PDB entry 7ZMB | electron microscopy, 2.75 A resolution | chains U and W of the 43 polymer chains in the assembly

[Chain U]
Name: NADH-ubiquinone oxidoreductase
Organism: Chaetomium thermophilum var. thermophilum DSM 1495
UniProt: G0S0R3 (G0S0R3_CHATD); residue numbers follow UniProt; this construct covers 1-186
Amino-acid sequence (186 residues; numbered 1 to 186; the number before each row is that of its first residue):
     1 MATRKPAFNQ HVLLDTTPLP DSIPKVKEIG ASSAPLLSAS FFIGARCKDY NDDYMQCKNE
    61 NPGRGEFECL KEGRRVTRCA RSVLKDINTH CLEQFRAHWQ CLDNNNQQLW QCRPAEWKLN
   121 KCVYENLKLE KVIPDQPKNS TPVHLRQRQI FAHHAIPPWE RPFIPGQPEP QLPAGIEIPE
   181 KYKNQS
Not modelled in the structure: 170-186
Cystine bridges: Cys47-Cys79, Cys57-Cys69, Cys101-Cys112

[Chain W]
Name: NADH dehydrogenase [ubiquinone] 1 alpha subcomplex subunit 13
Organism: Chaetomium thermophilum var. thermophilum DSM 1495
UniProt: G0SB83 (G0SB83_CHATD); residues 1-121 here = UniProt positions 1-121
Amino-acid sequence (121 residues; row label = number of the first residue in the row):
     1 MPQDMPPPGG YEAVQYKRNL PSRGLFRPRP LLAGAAVLML YGWYKLVKGI REQNELAREK
    61 MWARIHLIPL LQAEEDRDHV RRYLADQARE KGLLGENIKV YNSDRYVRPT FAVTPSKPAQ
   121 E
Not modelled in the structure: 1
Small-molecule neighbours:
  - 1,2-Distearoyl-sn-glycerophosphoethanolamine (3PE), molecule 1: Arg23, Gly24, Leu25, Arg27, Pro30, Leu31, Gly34, Ala35, Leu38
  - 1,2-Distearoyl-sn-glycerophosphoethanolamine (3PE), molecule 2: Met39, Trp43, Tyr44, Val47, Lys48, Arg51

[How chain U and chain W interact]
Contacting residue pairs (86; chain U residue first):
  Met1(U) - His79(W)
  Met1(U) - Arg108(W)
  Met1(U) - Pro109(W)
  Ala2(U) - Pro109(W)  hydrogen bond (backbone-backbone)
  Thr3(U) - Arg108(W)
  Leu13(U) - Arg82(W)  hydrogen bond (backbone-side chain)
  Leu13(U) - Ala112(W)  hydrophobic
  Leu13(U) - Val113(W)
  Leu13(U) - Pro115(W)
  Leu14(U) - Arg82(W)  hydrogen bond (backbone-side chain)
  Asp15(U) - Arg81(W)  hydrogen bond (backbone-side chain)
  Asp15(U) - Arg82(W)
  Asp15(U) - Ala85(W)
  Asp15(U) - Arg89(W)  salt bridge
  Thr17(U) - Arg81(W)  hydrogen bond (backbone-side chain)
  Thr17(U) - Ala85(W)
  Thr17(U) - Arg89(W)
  Pro18(U) - Arg81(W)
  Leu19(U) - Arg77(W)
  Leu19(U) - Arg81(W)
  Pro20(U) - Leu84(W)
  Val26(U) - Arg77(W)
  Glu28(U) - Glu74(W)
  Glu28(U) - Arg77(W)  salt bridge
  Leu36(U) - Leu67(W)
  Leu37(U) - Ala63(W)  hydrophobic
  Ser40(U) - Ala63(W)
  Ser40(U) - His66(W)
  Ser40(U) - Leu67(W)
  Phe41(U) - Glu59(W)
  Phe41(U) - Ala63(W)  hydrophobic
  Phe41(U) - His66(W)
  Ile43(U) - Leu70(W)  hydrophobic
  Gly44(U) - His66(W)
  Asn51(U) - His66(W)  hydrogen bond (side chain-backbone)
  Asn51(U) - Pro69(W)
  Tyr54(U) - Pro69(W)
  Tyr54(U) - Gln72(W)
  Tyr54(U) - Ala73(W)
  Tyr54(U) - Asp76(W)  hydrogen bond
  Lys58(U) - Gln72(W)
  Lys58(U) - Asp76(W)  salt bridge
  Gly63(U) - Arg105(W)
  Gly63(U) - Tyr106(W)  hydrogen bond (backbone-backbone)
  Arg64(U) - Asp104(W)  salt bridge
  Arg64(U) - Arg105(W)
  Glu66(U) - Asp76(W)
  Glu66(U) - Val80(W)
  Glu66(U) - Tyr106(W)
  Glu66(U) - Arg108(W)  salt bridge
  Phe67(U) - Val80(W)  hydrophobic
  Phe67(U) - Tyr83(W)  hydrophobic
  Phe67(U) - Tyr106(W)  hydrophobic
  Gly73(U) - Ala73(W)
  Gly73(U) - Arg77(W)  hydrogen bond (backbone-side chain)
  Arg74(U) - Arg77(W)
  Val76(U) - Pro69(W)
  Val76(U) - Leu70(W)  hydrophobic
  Val76(U) - Ala73(W)  hydrophobic
  Thr77(U) - Arg77(W)  hydrogen bond
  Ala80(U) - Leu70(W)  hydrophobic
  Leu109(U) - Glu59(W)
  Trp110(U) - Leu56(W)  hydrophobic
  Arg113(U) - Leu56(W)
  Arg113(U) - Glu59(W)  salt bridge
  Lys131(U) - Glu59(W)  salt bridge
  Ile133(U) - Glu59(W)
  Ile133(U) - Trp62(W)
  Pro134(U) - Arg58(W)
  Pro134(U) - Trp62(W)
  Asp135(U) - Arg58(W)  hydrogen bond (backbone-side chain)
  Gln136(U) - Arg58(W)
  Pro137(U) - Glu55(W)
  Val143(U) - Glu52(W)
  Val143(U) - Glu55(W)
  Val143(U) - Leu56(W)  hydrophobic
  Val143(U) - Glu59(W)
  His144(U) - Glu59(W)
  Arg146(U) - Glu52(W)
  Arg148(U) - Glu52(W)
  Gln149(U) - Glu52(W)
  Ile150(U) - Glu52(W)  hydrogen bond (backbone-side chain)
  Phe151(U) - Gly49(W)
  Phe151(U) - Glu52(W)
  Phe151(U) - Gln53(W)
  Phe151(U) - Leu56(W)  hydrophobic
Other interface residues (no listed pair), chain U (51 interface residues in all): His11, Ile23, Met55, Pro62, Leu70
Other interface residues (no listed pair), chain W (38 interface residues in all): Lys48, Ile68, Thr114, Pro118

[In short]
The interface between chain U and chain W involves 51 residues on one side and 38 on the other, with 12
hydrogen bonds and 7 salt bridges. Polar contacts include Asp15(U)-Arg89(W), Glu28(U)-Arg77(W) and
Lys58(U)-Asp76(W). Bound to chain W: 1,2-Distearoyl-sn-glycerophosphoethanolamine.
Here chain U is NADH-ubiquinone oxidoreductase and chain W is NADH dehydrogenase [ubiquinone] 1 alpha
subcomplex subunit 13, both from Chaetomium thermophilum var. thermophilum DSM 1495. Entry 7ZMB (CryoEM
structure of mitochondrial complex I from Chaetomium thermophilum (state 2)) was determined by electron
microscopy together with 7ZM7, 7ZM8, 7ZME, 7ZMG and 7ZMH from the same study.
